Entry 7ADZ (electron microscopy, 2.50 A resolution); this record covers chains 1a and 2a of the 30 polymer chains in the assembly.

Chain 1a (and 2a):
Molecule: Phage tail protein
Organism: Algoriphagus machipongonensis
Notes: chain 2a of this document is another copy of the same molecule, construct and numbering; everything in this record applies to it too
UniProtKB: A3HTC1 (A3HTC1_9BACT); residue numbers follow UniProt; this construct covers 1-142
Chain sequence (142 residues; each row starts with the number of its first residue):
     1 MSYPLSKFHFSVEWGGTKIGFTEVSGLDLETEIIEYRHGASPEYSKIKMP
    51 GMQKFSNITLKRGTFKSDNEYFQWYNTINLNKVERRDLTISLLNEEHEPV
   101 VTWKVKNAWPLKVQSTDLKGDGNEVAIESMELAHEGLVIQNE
Disordered / not traced: 1

Interface between chain 1a and chain 2a:
Contacting residue pairs (6; chain 1a residue first):
  Tyr36(1a) - Pro4(2a)  hydrophobic
  Ile47(1a) - Tyr3(2a)  hydrophobic
  Lys48(1a) - Tyr3(2a)
  Met49(1a) - Tyr3(2a)  hydrophobic
  Met49(1a) - Pro4(2a)
  Met52(1a) - Phe8(2a)  hydrophobic
Other interface residues (no listed pair), chain 1a (7 interface residues in all): Ile34, Gly51
Other interface residues (no listed pair), chain 2a (5 interface residues in all): Ser2, Ser6

Overview:
Chain 1a and chain 2a form an interface of 7 and 5 residues respectively.
Both chains are Phage tail protein (Algoriphagus machipongonensis). Entry 7ADZ (Cryo-EM structure of an
extracellular contractile injection system in marine bacterium Algoriphagus machipongonensis, the cap portion
...) was determined by electron microscopy, deposited together with 7AEF, 7AE0 and 7AEB.
